PDB entry 7H2D | X-ray diffraction, 1.57 A resolution | chains A and B

# Chain A
Protein: Serine protease subunit NS2B
Source organism: Zika virus
UniProtKB: Q32ZE1 (POLG_ZIKV); residues 46-89 here correspond to UniProt positions 1414-1457 (UniProt number = residue number + 1368)
Amino-acid sequence (46 residues; each row starts with the number of its first residue):
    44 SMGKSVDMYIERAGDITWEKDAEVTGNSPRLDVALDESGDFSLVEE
Unresolved in the structure: 44-49, 89
Construct notes: expression tag (44-45)

# Chain B
Protein: Serine protease NS3
Source organism: Zika virus
Notes: EC 3.4.21.91, 3.6.1.15, 3.6.4.13
UniProtKB: Q32ZE1 (POLG_ZIKV); residues 11-177 here correspond to UniProt positions 1509-1675 (UniProt number = residue number + 1498)
Amino-acid sequence (168 residues; each row starts with the number of its first residue):
    10 MKEVKKGETTDGVYRVMTRRLLGSTQVGVGVMQEGVFHTMWHVTKGAALR
    60 SGEGRLDPYWGDVKQDLVSYCGPWKLDAAWDGLSEVQLLAVPPGERAKNI
   110 QTLPGIFKTKDGDIGAVALDYPAGTSGSPILDKCGRVIGLYGNGVVIKNG
   160 SYVSAITQGKREEETPVE
Unresolved in the structure: 10-15, 172-177
Construct notes: initiating methionine (10); conflict K107 (Arg1605 in Q32ZE1)
Curated features (UniProtKB/Swiss-Prot):
  - active site (Charge relay system): H51, D75, S135
Residues lining bound ligands: 2-cyclopropyl-1H-imidazole-4-carboxamide (GWP): D129, Y130, P131, A132, S135, Y150, G151, V155, Y161

# How chain A and chain B interact
Pairs across the interface (94):
  D50(A) - A57(B)
  D50(A) - R59(B)
  M51(A) - M26(B)
  M51(A) - V36(B)  hydrophobic
  M51(A) - V52(B)
  M51(A) - T53(B)
  M51(A) - L58(B)  hydrophobic
  M51(A) - R59(B)  hydrogen bond (backbone-backbone)
  Y52(A) - R24(B)
  Y52(A) - V25(B)
  Y52(A) - M26(B)  hydrogen bond (backbone-backbone)
  Y52(A) - R28(B)  hydrogen bond
  Y52(A) - S33(B)
  Y52(A) - R59(B)
  I53(A) - R24(B)
  I53(A) - M41(B)  hydrophobic
  I53(A) - F46(B)  hydrophobic
  I53(A) - R59(B)  hydrogen bond (backbone-backbone)
  I53(A) - S60(B)
  I53(A) - L65(B)  hydrophobic
  E54(A) - Y23(B)
  E54(A) - R24(B)  hydrogen bond (backbone-backbone)
  R55(A) - E17(B)
  R55(A) - D20(B)  hydrogen bond (side chain-backbone)
  R55(A) - V22(B)
  R55(A) - Y23(B)
  A56(A) - V22(B)  hydrogen bond (backbone-backbone)
  A56(A) - V100(B)  hydrophobic
  A56(A) - A106(B)
  G57(A) - G21(B)
  G57(A) - V22(B)  hydrogen bond (backbone-backbone)
  D58(A) - L98(B)
  I59(A) - G21(B)
  I59(A) - V22(B)
  I59(A) - V40(B)  hydrophobic
  I59(A) - L98(B)  hydrophobic
  I59(A) - L140(B)  hydrophobic
  I59(A) - G144(B)
  I59(A) - V146(B)  hydrophobic
  T60(A) - N108(B)  hydrogen bond (backbone-side chain)
  T60(A) - L140(B)
  W61(A) - E94(B)
  W61(A) - V95(B)
  W61(A) - Q96(B)
  W61(A) - Q110(B)
  W61(A) - L140(B)
  W61(A) - D141(B)
  W61(A) - K142(B)
  E62(A) - Q96(B)  hydrogen bond (backbone-side chain)
  E62(A) - N108(B)
  A65(A) - Q96(B)
  A65(A) - N108(B)
  E66(A) - I109(B)
  E66(A) - Q110(B)  hydrogen bond (backbone-backbone)
  V67(A) - E94(B)
  V67(A) - Q110(B)
  T68(A) - I109(B)
  T68(A) - Q110(B)  hydrogen bond (backbone-backbone)
  T68(A) - T111(B)  hydrogen bond (backbone-side chain)
  T68(A) - L128(B)
  G69(A) - T111(B)
  G69(A) - A127(B)
  N70(A) - L112(B)
  N70(A) - A127(B)
  S71(A) - L112(B)  hydrogen bond (side chain-backbone)
  S71(A) - P113(B)
  S71(A) - G114(B)
  P72(A) - G114(B)
  P72(A) - I115(B)  hydrogen bond (backbone-backbone)
  P72(A) - A127(B)
  P72(A) - V162(B)  hydrophobic
  R73(A) - I115(B)
  R73(A) - K117(B)
  L74(A) - I115(B)  hydrogen bond (backbone-backbone)
  L74(A) - F116(B)
  L74(A) - K117(B)  hydrogen bond (backbone-backbone)
  L74(A) - I156(B)  hydrophobic
  D75(A) - K117(B)  salt bridge
  V76(A) - F116(B)  hydrophobic
  V76(A) - K117(B)  hydrogen bond (backbone-backbone)
  V76(A) - T118(B)
  L78(A) - K73(B)
  D79(A) - K73(B)
  E80(A) - K73(B)
  S81(A) - V72(B)
  G82(A) - V72(B)
  G82(A) - K73(B)
  G82(A) - N152(B)  hydrogen bond (backbone-side chain)
  F84(A) - N152(B)
  F84(A) - G153(B)
  F84(A) - V154(B)
  F84(A) - A164(B)  hydrophobic
  S85(A) - V154(B)
  L86(A) - V154(B)  hydrophobic
Interface residues without a listed pair, chain A (34 interface residues in all): E88
Interface residues without a listed pair, chain B (59 interface residues in all): T19, T27, I123, P138, V155, K157

# Summary
34 residues of chain A face 59 of chain B across their interface, with 19 hydrogen bonds and 1 salt bridge.
Polar contacts include D75(A)-K117(B), Y52(A)-R28(B) and R55(A)-D20(B). Bound to chain B:
2-cyclopropyl-1H-imidazole-4-carboxamide. Curated annotation (UniProt) lists 3 active-site residues on chain
B.
Here chain A is Serine protease subunit NS2B and chain B is Serine protease NS3, both from Zika virus. Entry
7H2D (PanDDA analysis group deposition -- Crystal Structure of ZIKV NS2B-NS3 protease in complex with
Z1397964787) was determined by X-ray diffraction.
